PDB entry 2RR1 | X-ray diffraction, 3.00 A resolution | chains 2 and 3 of the 4 polymer chains in the assembly

# Chain 2
Name: Human rhinovirus 14 coat protein (subunit VP2)
From: Human rhinovirus 14
UniProtKB: P03303 (POLG_HRV14); residues 1-262 here correspond to UniProt positions 69-330 (UniProt number = residue number + 68)
Amino-acid sequence (262 residues; numbered 1 to 262; the number before each row is that of its first residue):
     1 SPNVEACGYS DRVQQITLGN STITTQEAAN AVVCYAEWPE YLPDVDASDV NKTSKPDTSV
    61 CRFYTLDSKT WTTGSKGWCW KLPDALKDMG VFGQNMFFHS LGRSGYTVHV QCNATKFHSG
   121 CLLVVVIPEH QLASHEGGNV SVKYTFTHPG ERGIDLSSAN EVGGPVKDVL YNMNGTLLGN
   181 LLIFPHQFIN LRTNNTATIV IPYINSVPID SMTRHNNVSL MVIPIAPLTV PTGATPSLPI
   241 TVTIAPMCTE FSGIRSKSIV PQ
Unresolved in the structure: 1-7
Construct notes: conflict Leu170 (Ile239 in P03303)

# Chain 3
Name: Human rhinovirus 14 coat protein (subunit VP3)
From: Human rhinovirus 14
UniProtKB: P03303 (POLG_HRV14); residues 1-236 here correspond to UniProt positions 331-566 (UniProt number = residue number + 330)
Amino-acid sequence (236 residues; numbered 1 to 236; the number before each row is that of its first residue):
     1 GLPTTTLPGS GQFLTTDDRQ SPSALPNYEP TPRIHIPGKV HNLLEIIQVD TLIPMNNTHT
    61 KDEVNSYLIP LNANRQNEQV FGTNLFIGDG VFKTTLLGEI VQYYTHWSGS LRFSLMYTGP
   121 ALSSAKLILA YTPPGARGPQ DRREAMLGTH VVWDIGLQST IVMTIPWTSG VQFRYTDPDT
   181 YTSAGFLSCW YQTSLILPPE TTGQVYLLSF ISACPDFKLR LMKDTQTISQ TVALTE

# How chain 2 and chain 3 interact
Pairs across the interface (61; chain 2 residue first):
  Arg12(2) with Leu157(3)
  Tyr35(2) with Pro37(3), hydrophobic; Gly38(3)
  Glu37(2) with His35(3), salt bridge; Pro37(3)
  Asp46(2) with Ile34(3); His35(3), hydrogen bond (side chain-backbone)
  Lys116(2) with Pro120(3); Ala121(3), hydrogen bond (backbone-backbone); Leu122(3), hydrogen bond (backbone-backbone)
  Phe117(2) with Pro120(3); Leu122(3), hydrophobic; Pro199(3); Thr201(3)
  His118(2) with Pro120(3)
  Ser119(2) with Thr118(3)
  Gly120(2) with Thr118(3)
  Asn139(2) with Glu236(3), hydrogen bond (side chain-backbone)
  Leu170(2) with Asp62(3); Glu63(3); Val64(3); Tyr67(3), hydrophobic
  Tyr171(2) with Asp62(3), hydrogen bond
  Leu177(2) with Thr94(3)
  Leu178(2) with Val64(3), hydrophobic
  Gly179(2) with Thr51(3); Leu52(3), hydrogen bond (backbone-backbone); Tyr67(3), hydrogen bond (backbone-side chain)
  Asn180(2) with Thr51(3); Thr94(3), hydrogen bond (side chain-backbone); Thr95(3); Leu96(3), hydrogen bond (side chain-backbone)
  Leu182(2) with Val49(3); Asp50(3); Thr51(3); Leu52(3), hydrophobic; Phe210(3), hydrophobic
  Ile183(2) with Val49(3), hydrophobic; Leu96(3), hydrophobic
  Asn190(2) with Met116(3); Tyr117(3); Thr118(3)
  Arg192(2) with Tyr117(3); Gly119(3), hydrogen bond (side chain-backbone); Pro120(3); Ala121(3); Gly156(3), hydrogen bond (side chain-backbone)
  Thr193(2) with Ser159(3)
  Ile204(2) with Pro37(3), hydrophobic
  Asn205(2) with Ile36(3)
  Ser206(2) with Ile34(3)
  Val207(2) with Ile34(3)
  Pro208(2) with Ile34(3)
  Ile225(2) with Val64(3); Leu68(3)
  Ala226(2) with Leu68(3), hydrophobic; Thr118(3)
  Pro227(2) with Leu68(3); Tyr206(3), hydrophobic
  Pro231(2) with Glu200(3)
  Thr232(2) with Glu200(3), hydrogen bond (backbone-backbone)
Also at the interface, not in a pair above, chain 2 (37 interface residues in all): Cys121, Val169, Phe188, Pro202, Tyr203, Thr229
Also at the interface, not in a pair above, chain 3 (39 interface residues in all): Arg33, Ile46, Ile155, Pro198, Thr202, Leu208

# Overview
Chain 2 and chain 3 form an interface of 37 and 39 residues respectively, with 12 hydrogen bonds and 1 salt
bridge. Polar pairs include Glu37(2)-His35(3), Asp46(2)-His35(3) and Asn139(2)-Glu236(3).
Here chain 2 is Human rhinovirus 14 coat protein (subunit VP2) and chain 3 is Human rhinovirus 14 coat protein
(subunit VP3), both from Human rhinovirus 14. Entry 2RR1 (Structural analysis of antiviral agents that
interact with the capsid of human rhinoviruses) was determined by X-ray diffraction together with 1R08, 2R04,
2R06, 2R07, 2RM2, 2RS1, 2RS3 and 2RS5 from the same study.
